Entry 1JG7 (X-ray diffraction, 1.65 A resolution); this record covers chain A.

[Chain A]
Protein: DNA beta-glucosyltransferase
Organism: Enterobacteria phage T4
Notes: EC 2.4.1.27
Reference sequence: P04547 (GSTB_BPT4); numbering as in UniProt (aligned over 1-351)
Chain sequence (351 residues; each row starts with the number of its first residue):
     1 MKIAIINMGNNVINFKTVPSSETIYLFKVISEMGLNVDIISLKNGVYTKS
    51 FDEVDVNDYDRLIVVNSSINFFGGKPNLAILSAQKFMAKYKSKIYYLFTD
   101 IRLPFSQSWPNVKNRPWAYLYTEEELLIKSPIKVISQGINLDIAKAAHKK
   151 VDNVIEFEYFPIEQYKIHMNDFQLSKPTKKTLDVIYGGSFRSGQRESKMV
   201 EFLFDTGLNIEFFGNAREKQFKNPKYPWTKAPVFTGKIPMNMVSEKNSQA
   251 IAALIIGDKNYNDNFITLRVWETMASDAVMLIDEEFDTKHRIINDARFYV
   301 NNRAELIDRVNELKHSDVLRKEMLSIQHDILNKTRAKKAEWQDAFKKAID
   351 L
Ligand contacts: UDP (uridine-5'-diphosphate): Val-18, Gly-187, Gly-188, Ser-189, Arg-191, Arg-195, Phe-213, Gly-214, Gly-236, Lys-237, Ile-238, Pro-239, Met-240, Val-243, Ile-256, Tyr-261, Thr-267, Leu-268, Arg-269, Glu-272

[Summary]
Chain A binds UDP.
Chain A is DNA beta-glucosyltransferase (Enterobacteria phage T4); the structure, T4 phage BGT in complex with
UDP and Mn2+, was determined by X-ray diffraction together with 1JEJ, 1JG6, 1JIU, 1JIV and 1JIX from the same
study.
